7TFN - chains P and Q of the 12 polymer chains in the assembly; structure by electron microscopy, 4.00 A resolution.

== Chain P ==
Protein: Anti-HIV-1 CD4bs antibody Fab Ab1303 - Heavy chain
Organism: Macaca mulatta
Notes: antibody fragment or engineered binder
Amino-acid sequence (235 residues; row label = number of the first residue in the row; a row labelled like 82A-82C holds insertion residues (82A, then the next letters in order)):
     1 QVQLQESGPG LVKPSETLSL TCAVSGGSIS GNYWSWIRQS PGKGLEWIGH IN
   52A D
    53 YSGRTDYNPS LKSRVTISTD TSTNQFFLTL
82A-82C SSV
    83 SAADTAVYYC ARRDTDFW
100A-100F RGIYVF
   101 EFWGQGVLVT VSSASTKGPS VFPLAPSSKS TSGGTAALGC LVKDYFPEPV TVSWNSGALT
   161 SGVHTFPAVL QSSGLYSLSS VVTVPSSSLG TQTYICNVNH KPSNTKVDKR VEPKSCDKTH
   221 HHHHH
Not modelled in the structure: 114-225
Cystine bridges: Cys22-Cys92

== Chain Q ==
Protein: CD4 binding site antibody Fab Ab1303 - light chain
Organism: Macaca mulatta
Notes: antibody fragment or engineered binder
Amino-acid sequence (217 residues; each row starts with the number of its first residue; note: 1 number in that range is skipped by the numbering (no residue carries it; nothing is unmodelled there); a row labelled like 52A-52D holds insertion residues (52A, then the next letters in order)):
     1 QSVLTQSPS
    11 ASASLGASVK LTCTLSS
   27A G
    28 LRSYTIAWYQ RQRGQAPRFL LRLDS
52A-52D VGSH
    53 TKVDGIPDRF SGSSSGTERY LTISNLQSED EADYFCQTWT TGIYIFGGGT RLSVLSQPKA
   113 SPTVTLFPPS SEELQANKAT LVCLISDFYP GAVTVAWKAD SSPVKAGVET TTPSKQSNNK
   173 YAASSYLSLT PEQWKSHRSY SCQVTHEGST VEKTVAPTEC S
Not modelled in the structure: 108-213
Cystine bridges: Cys23-Cys88

== Interface between chain P and chain Q ==
Contacting residue pairs - 42 pairs, chain P then chain Q:
  Gln39(P) - Arg38(Q)  hydrogen bond
  Gly44(P) - Gly99(Q)
  Gly44(P) - Gly100(Q)
  Leu45(P) - Phe87(Q)  hydrophobic
  Leu45(P) - Phe98(Q)
  Leu45(P) - Gly99(Q)
  Trp47(P) - Gly94(Q)
  Trp47(P) - Tyr96(Q)  hydrophobic
  Tyr91(P) - Arg38(Q)  hydrogen bond
  Tyr91(P) - Pro44(Q)
  Arg95(P) - Tyr96(Q)  hydrogen bond
  Asp96(P) - Arg49(Q)  salt bridge
  Asp98(P) - Arg49(Q)  salt bridge
  Phe99(P) - Trp91(Q)  hydrophobic
  Trp100(P) - Arg49(Q)
  Trp100(P) - Asp51(Q)
  Trp100(P) - Ser52C(Q)
  Trp100(P) - Thr53(Q)
  Arg100A(P) - Thr32(Q)  hydrogen bond (backbone-side chain)
  Arg100A(P) - Asp51(Q)  salt bridge
  Arg100A(P) - Ser52C(Q)
  Gly100B(P) - Trp91(Q)
  Ile100C(P) - Thr32(Q)
  Ile100C(P) - Ile33(Q)
  Ile100C(P) - Gln89(Q)
  Tyr100D(P) - Gln89(Q)  hydrogen bond (backbone-side chain)
  Tyr100D(P) - Tyr96(Q)
  Val100E(P) - Ala34(Q)  hydrophobic
  Val100E(P) - Tyr36(Q)
  Val100E(P) - Phe46(Q)  hydrophobic
  Val100E(P) - Arg49(Q)
  Val100E(P) - Gln89(Q)
  Phe100F(P) - Tyr36(Q)  hydrogen bond (backbone-side chain)
  Phe100F(P) - Tyr96(Q)  hydrophobic
  Phe100F(P) - Phe98(Q)  hydrophobic
  Glu101(P) - Phe46(Q)
  Trp103(P) - Tyr36(Q)  hydrophobic
  Trp103(P) - Ala43(Q)
  Trp103(P) - Pro44(Q)
  Gly104(P) - Ala43(Q)
  Gly104(P) - Pro44(Q)
  Gln105(P) - Ala43(Q)
Other interface residues (no listed pair), chain P (23 interface residues in all): Ile37, Lys43, Pro61
Other interface residues (no listed pair), chain Q (25 interface residues in all): Gln42, Leu50, Val52A, Asp85, Ile95

== In short ==
23 residues of chain P and 25 residues of chain Q are in contact; the contacts include 6 hydrogen bonds and 3
salt bridges. Polar pairs include Asp96(P)-Arg49(Q), Asp98(P)-Arg49(Q) and Arg100A(P)-Asp51(Q).
Chain P is Anti-HIV-1 CD4bs antibody Fab Ab1303 - Heavy chain and chain Q is CD4 binding site antibody Fab
Ab1303 - light chain, both from Macaca mulatta; the structure, Cryo-EM structure of CD4bs antibody Ab1303 in
complex with HIV-1 Env trimer BG505 SOSIP.664, was determined by electron microscopy together with 7TFO, 7RYU
and 7RYV from the same study.
